Entry 2QBO (X-ray diffraction, 1.90 A resolution); this record covers chain A.

Chain A:
Molecule: Cytochrome P450-cam
Source organism: Pseudomonas putida
Notes: EC 1.14.15.1
Reference sequence: P00183 (CPXA_PSEPU); residues 0-414 here correspond to UniProt positions 1-415 (UniProt number = residue number + 1)
Chain sequence (421 residues; row label = number of the first residue in the row; numbering starts at 0):
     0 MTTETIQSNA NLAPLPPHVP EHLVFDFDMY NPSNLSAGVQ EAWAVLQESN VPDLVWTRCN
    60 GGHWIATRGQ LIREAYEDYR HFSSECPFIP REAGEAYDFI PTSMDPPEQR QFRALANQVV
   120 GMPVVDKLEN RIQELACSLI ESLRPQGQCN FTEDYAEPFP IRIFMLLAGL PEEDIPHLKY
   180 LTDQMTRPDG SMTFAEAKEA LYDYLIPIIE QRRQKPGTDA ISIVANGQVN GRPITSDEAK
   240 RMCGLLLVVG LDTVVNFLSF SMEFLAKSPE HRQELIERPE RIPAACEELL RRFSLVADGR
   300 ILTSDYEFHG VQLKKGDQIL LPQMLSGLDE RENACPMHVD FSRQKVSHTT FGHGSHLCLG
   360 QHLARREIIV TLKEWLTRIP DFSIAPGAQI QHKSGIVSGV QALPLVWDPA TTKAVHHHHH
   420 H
Not modelled in the structure: 0-9, 415-420
Sequence notes: engineered mutation Val248 (Gly249 in P00183); expression tag (415-420)
UniProt features mapped onto this chain:
  - binding site (heme): Cys357
Residues lining bound ligands:
  - camphor (CAM): Phe87, Tyr96, Thr101, Thr185, Leu244, Val247, Val248, Thr252, Val295, Asp297, Ile395, Val396
  - cyanide ion (CYN): Val248, Thr252, Cys357
  - heme (HEM): Tyr75, Pro100, Thr101, Gln108, Arg112, Val119, Leu244, Val248, Gly249, Thr252, Val253, Phe256, Leu289, Leu294, Val295, Asp297, Arg299, Gln322, Thr349, Phe350, Gly351, Ser354, His355, Cys357, Leu358, Gly359, Leu362, Ala363

Overview:
Ligands of chain A: cyanide ion, heme and camphor. From UniProt: heme-binding residue Cys357.
Chain A is Cytochrome P450-cam (Pseudomonas putida); the structure, Crystal structure of the P450cam G248V
mutant in the cyanide bound state, was determined by X-ray diffraction together with 2QBL, 2QBM and 2QBN from
the same study.
